5CVR - chain A; structure by X-ray diffraction, 2.60 A resolution.

Chain A:
Name: FNR type regulator
From: Aliivibrio fischeri
UniProt: Q70ET4 (Q70ET4_ALIFS); residues 3-250 here = UniProt positions 3-250
Amino-acid sequence (259 residues; numbered -8 to 250; the number before each row is that of its first residue; numbers below 1 keep their minus sign (Met-8 is residue -8)):
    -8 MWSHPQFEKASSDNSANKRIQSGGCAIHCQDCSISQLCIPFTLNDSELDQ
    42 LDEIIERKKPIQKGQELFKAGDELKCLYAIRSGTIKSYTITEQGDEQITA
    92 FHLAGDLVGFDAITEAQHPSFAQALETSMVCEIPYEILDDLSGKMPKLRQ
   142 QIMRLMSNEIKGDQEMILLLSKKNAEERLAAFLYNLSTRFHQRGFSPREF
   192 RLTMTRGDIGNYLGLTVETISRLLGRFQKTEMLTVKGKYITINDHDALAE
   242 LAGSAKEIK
Unresolved in the structure: -8 to 42, 249-250
Construct notes: initiating methionine (-8); expression tag (-7 to 2)
What the authors report for this chain:
  - conformationally variable residues (order/disorder transition): Cys20 to Cys29
  - mutagenesis - S24F, L28H: increased stability in response to O2 (citing earlier work)

Overview:
The paper reports that S24F and L28H increase stability in response to O2; conformational variability at
Cys20.
Chain A is FNR type regulator (Aliivibrio fischeri); the structure, Crystal structure of FNR of A. fischeri in
a partially degraded form, was determined by X-ray diffraction, deposited together with 5E44.
